7PBO - chains E and H of the 10 polymer chains in the assembly; structure by electron microscopy, 2.90 A resolution.

== Chain E ==
Protein: Holliday junction ATP-dependent DNA helicase RuvB
Organism: Streptococcus thermophilus
Notes: EC 3.6.4.12
UniProtKB: A0A2U2MES7 (A0A2U2MES7_STRTR); residues 19-333 here = UniProt positions 19-333
Amino-acid sequence (315 residues; each row starts with the number of its first residue):
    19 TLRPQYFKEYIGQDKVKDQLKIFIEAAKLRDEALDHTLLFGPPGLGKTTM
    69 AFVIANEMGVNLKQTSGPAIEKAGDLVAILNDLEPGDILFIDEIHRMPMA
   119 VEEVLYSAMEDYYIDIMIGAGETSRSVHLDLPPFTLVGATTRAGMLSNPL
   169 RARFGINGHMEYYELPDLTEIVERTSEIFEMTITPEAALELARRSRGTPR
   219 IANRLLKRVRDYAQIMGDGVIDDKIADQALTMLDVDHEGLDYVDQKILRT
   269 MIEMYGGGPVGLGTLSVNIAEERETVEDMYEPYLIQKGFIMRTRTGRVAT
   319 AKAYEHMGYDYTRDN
Disordered / not traced: 331-333
Residues lining bound ligands: ADP (adenosine-5'-diphosphate): Thr19, Leu20, Tyr28, Ile29, Pro61, Gly62, Leu63, Gly64, Lys65, Thr66, Thr67, Tyr181, Pro217, Arg218
Reported in the primary citation:
  - binding site for ADP: Thr66

== Chain H ==
Protein: Holliday junction ATP-dependent DNA helicase RuvA
Organism: Salmonella typhimurium
Notes: EC 3.6.4.12
UniProtKB: A0A0M0QTS9 (A0A0M0QTS9_SALTM); residues 158-203 here = UniProt positions 158-203
Amino-acid sequence (50 residues; row label = number of the first residue in the row):
   158 DAEQEAVAALVALGYKPQEASRMVSKIARPDASSETLIRDALRAALHHHH
Differences from the reference sequence: expression tag (204-207)

== Interface between chain E and chain H ==
Contacting residue pairs (13):
  Lys90(E) - Tyr172(H)  hydrogen bond
  Gly92(E) - Leu170(H)
  Gly92(E) - Tyr172(H)
  Ala96(E) - Leu203(H)
  Asn99(E) - Arg196(H)  hydrogen bond (side chain-backbone)
  Asp100(E) - Arg200(H)  salt bridge
  Asp100(E) - His205(H)  salt bridge
  Ile134(E) - Ala169(H)  hydrophobic
  Ile134(E) - Leu170(H)  hydrophobic
  Ile136(E) - Ala165(H)
  Arg143(E) - Glu162(H)  salt bridge
  Val145(E) - Ala166(H)  hydrophobic
  His146(E) - Glu192(H)
Also at the interface, not in a pair above, chain E (16 interface residues in all): Ala91, Asp93, Val95, Ile97, Met135, Leu147
Also at the interface, not in a pair above, chain H (15 interface residues in all): Gly171, Ser191, Ile195, Leu199

== Summary ==
Chain E and chain H form an interface of 16 and 15 residues respectively; the contacts include 2 hydrogen
bonds and 3 salt bridges. Among the polar pairs are Asp100(E)-Arg200(H), Asp100(E)-His205(H) and
Arg143(E)-Glu162(H). Chain E binds ADP. From the paper: a binding site for ADP at Thr66(E).
Here chain E is Holliday junction ATP-dependent DNA helicase RuvB (Streptococcus thermophilus) and chain H is
Holliday junction ATP-dependent DNA helicase RuvA (Salmonella typhimurium). Entry 7PBO (RuvAB branch migration
motor complexed to the Holliday junction - RuvB AAA+ state s4 [t2 dataset]) was determined by electron
microscopy (same publication as 7PBL, 7PBM, 7PBN, 7PBP, 7PBQ, 7PBR and 3 further entries).
